8V3T - chains G and m of the 42 polymer chains in the assembly; structure by electron microscopy, 2.70 A resolution.

[Chain G (and m)]
Molecule: Tube (CD1364)
Source organism: Clostridioides difficile
Notes: chain m of this document is another copy of the same molecule, construct and numbering; everything in this record applies to it too
UniProt: A0A031WFC4 (A0A031WFC4_CLODI); residues 1-142 here = UniProt positions 1-142
Chain sequence (142 residues; each row starts with the number of its first residue):
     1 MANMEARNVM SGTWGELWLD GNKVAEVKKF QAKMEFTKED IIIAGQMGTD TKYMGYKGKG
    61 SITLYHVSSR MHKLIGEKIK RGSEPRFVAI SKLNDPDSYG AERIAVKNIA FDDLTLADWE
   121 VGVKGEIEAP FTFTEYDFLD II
Unresolved in the structure: 1-2

[Chain G / chain m interface]
Residue-residue contacts (13; chain G residue first):
  T13(G) - I43(m)
  T13(G) - A44(m)
  T13(G) - G45(m)  hydrogen bond (backbone-backbone)
  T13(G) - Q46(m)
  T13(G) - M47(m)
  W14(G) - M47(m)  hydrophobic
  G15(G) - A44(m)
  Y65(G) - I41(m)
  Y65(G) - I42(m)  hydrogen bond (side chain-backbone)
  G122(G) - M54(m)
  V123(G) - M54(m)
  K124(G) - E39(m)
  K124(G) - M54(m)
Other interface residues (no listed pair), chain G (8 interface residues in all): V27
Other interface residues (no listed pair), chain m (10 interface residues in all): D40

[In short]
8 residues of chain G face 10 of chain m across their interface; the contacts include 2 hydrogen bonds. Among
the polar pairs are Y65(G)-I42(m) and T13(G)-G45(m).
Both chains are Tube (CD1364) (Clostridioides difficile). Entry 8V3T (CryoEM Structure of Diffocin -
precontracted - Collar) was determined by electron microscopy together with 8V3W, 8V3X, 8V3Z, 8V40, 8V41 and
8V43 from the same study.
